PDB entry 6J2N | electron microscopy, 7.50 A resolution (low resolution: residue-level contacts below are approximate; hydrogen-bond / salt-bridge calls are withheld) | chains L and M of the 47 polymer chains in the assembly

== Chain L ==
Molecule: 26S protease subunit RPT4
Source organism: Saccharomyces cerevisiae S288c
UniProtKB: P53549 (PRS10_YEAST); numbering as in UniProt (aligned over 1-437)
Chain sequence (437 residues; row label = number of the first residue in the row):
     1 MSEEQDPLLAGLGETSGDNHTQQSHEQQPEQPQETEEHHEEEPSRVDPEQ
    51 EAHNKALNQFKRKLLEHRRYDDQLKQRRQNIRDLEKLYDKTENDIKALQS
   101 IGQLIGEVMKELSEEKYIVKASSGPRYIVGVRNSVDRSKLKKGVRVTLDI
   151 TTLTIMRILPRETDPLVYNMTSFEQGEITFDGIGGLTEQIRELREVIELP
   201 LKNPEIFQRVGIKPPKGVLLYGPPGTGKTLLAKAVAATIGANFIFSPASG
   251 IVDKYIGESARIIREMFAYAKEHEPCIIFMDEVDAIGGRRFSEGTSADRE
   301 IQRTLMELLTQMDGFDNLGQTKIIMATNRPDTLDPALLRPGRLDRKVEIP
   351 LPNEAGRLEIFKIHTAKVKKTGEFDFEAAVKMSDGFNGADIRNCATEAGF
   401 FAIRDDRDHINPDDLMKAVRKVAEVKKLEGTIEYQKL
Unresolved in the structure: 1-66, 428-437
UniProt features mapped onto this chain:
  - binding site (ATP): Gly222 to Thr229
  - modified residue: Ser2 (N-acetylserine)

== Chain M ==
Molecule: 26S protease regulatory subunit 6A
Source organism: Saccharomyces cerevisiae S288c
UniProtKB: P33297 (PRS6A_YEAST); residues 1-434 here = UniProt positions 1-434
Chain sequence (434 residues; row label = number of the first residue in the row):
     1 MATLEELDAQTLPGDDELDQEILNLSTQELQTRAKLLDNEIRIFRSELQR
    51 LSHENNVMLEKIKDNKEKIKNNRQLPYLVANVVEVMDMNEIEDKENSEST
   101 TQGGNVNLDNTAVGKAAVVKTSSRQTVFLPMVGLVDPDKLKPNDLVGVNK
   151 DSYLILDTLPSEFDSRVKAMEVDEKPTETYSDVGGLDKQIEELVEAIVLP
   201 MKRADKFKDMGIRAPKGALMYGPPGTGKTLLARACAAQTNATFLKLAAPQ
   251 LVQMYIGEGAKLVRDAFALAKEKAPTIIFIDELDAIGTKRFDSEKSGDRE
   301 VQRTMLELLNQLDGFSSDDRVKVLAATNRVDVLDPALLRSGRLDRKIEFP
   351 LPSEDSRAQILQIHSRKMTTDDDINWQELARSTDEFNGAQLKAVTVEAGM
   401 IALRNGQSSVKHEDFVEGISEVQARKSKSVSFYA
Unresolved in the structure: 1-40, 86-112
UniProt features mapped onto this chain:
  - binding site (ATP): Gly222 to Thr229
  - modified residue: Ala2 (N-acetylalanine), Tyr180 (Phosphotyrosine)

== Interface between chain L and chain M ==
Contacting residue pairs - 83 pairs, chain L then chain M:
  His67(L) - Ile41(M)
  Tyr70(L) - Phe44(M)
  Leu74(L) - Glu47(M)
  Leu74(L) - Leu51(M)
  Arg78(L) - Leu51(M)
  Ile81(L) - Leu51(M)
  Ile81(L) - Glu54(M)
  Ile81(L) - Asn55(M)
  Ile81(L) - Met58(M)
  Leu84(L) - Met58(M)
  Glu85(L) - Met58(M)
  Tyr88(L) - Met58(M)
  Tyr88(L) - Ile62(M)
  Thr91(L) - Ile62(M)
  Glu92(L) - Lys61(M)
  Glu92(L) - Asn65(M)
  Asp94(L) - Gly133(M)
  Asp94(L) - Leu134(M)
  Ile95(L) - Asn65(M)
  Ile95(L) - Lys68(M)
  Ile95(L) - Ile69(M)
  Ile95(L) - Asn72(M)
  Ala97(L) - Val132(M)
  Leu98(L) - Asn72(M)
  Leu98(L) - Leu134(M)
  Leu98(L) - Leu156(M)
  Ser100(L) - Leu154(M)
  Gly102(L) - Leu129(M)
  Gly102(L) - Leu154(M)
  Gln103(L) - Val127(M)
  Gln103(L) - Phe128(M)
  Leu104(L) - Phe128(M)
  Ile105(L) - Thr126(M)
  Ser122(L) - Arg124(M)
  Ser123(L) - Gln125(M)
  Ser123(L) - Thr126(M)
  Thr147(L) - Phe128(M)
  Leu159(L) - Val113(M)
  Leu159(L) - Phe128(M)
  Glu162(L) - Glu84(M)
  Asp164(L) - Arg299(M)
  Pro165(L) - Arg299(M)
  Pro165(L) - Arg303(M)
  Tyr168(L) - Leu306(M)
  Asn169(L) - Gln302(M)
  Ser249(L) - Lys289(M)
  Ser249(L) - Ser293(M)
  Gly250(L) - Ser293(M)
  Ile251(L) - Ser293(M)
  Val252(L) - Phe291(M)
  Val252(L) - Asp292(M)
  Val252(L) - Ser293(M)
  Asp253(L) - Ser293(M)
  Asp253(L) - Glu294(M)
  Glu258(L) - Ser296(M)
  Glu282(L) - Lys289(M)
  Val368(L) - Met210(M)
  Val368(L) - Gly211(M)
  Val368(L) - Ile212(M)
  Lys369(L) - Asp209(M)
  Lys369(L) - Met210(M)
  Arg392(L) - Arg213(M)
  Arg392(L) - Arg339(M)
  Arg392(L) - Ser340(M)
  Asn393(L) - Arg339(M)
  Asn393(L) - Ser340(M)
  Asn393(L) - Asp344(M)
  Ala395(L) - Ile212(M)
  Thr396(L) - Ile212(M)
  Thr396(L) - Arg213(M)
  Thr396(L) - Pro215(M)
  Thr396(L) - Ser340(M)
  Glu397(L) - Glu195(M)
  Gly399(L) - Phe207(M)
  Gly399(L) - Met210(M)
  Phe400(L) - Glu195(M)
  Phe400(L) - Phe207(M)
  Ala402(L) - Met210(M)
  Arg407(L) - Met210(M)
  Asp408(L) - Asp209(M)
  Asp408(L) - Met210(M)
  His409(L) - Met210(M)
  Ile410(L) - Met210(M)
Other interface residues (no listed pair), chain L (60 interface residues in all): Arg77, Asp89, Ile101, Pro160, Gly225, Ala248, Lys254, Ala285, Ile403, Lys421, Val425
Other interface residues (no listed pair), chain M (60 interface residues in all): Arg50, Arg73, Val83, Pro142, Leu199, Lys206, Gly297, Glu307, Leu333, Pro335, Leu338, Arg345, Lys346

== In short ==
Chain L and chain M each contribute 60 residues to their interface. Curated annotation (UniProt) lists 8
ATP-binding residues on chain L; 8 ATP-binding residues on chain M.
Here chain L is 26S protease subunit RPT4 and chain M is 26S protease regulatory subunit 6A, both from
Saccharomyces cerevisiae S288c. Entry 6J2N (yeast proteasome in substrate-processing state (C3-b)) was
determined by electron microscopy together with 6J30, 6J2C, 6J2Q and 6J2X from the same study.
